Entry 1I1F (X-ray diffraction, 2.80 A resolution); this record covers chains A and B of the 3 polymer chains in the assembly.

== Chain A ==
Protein: Protein (class I histocompatibility antigen, gogo-A0201 alpha chain)
Organism: Homo sapiens
Notes: fragment: peptide-binding domain + alpha3
Reference sequence: P01892 (1A02_HUMAN); residues 1-275 here correspond to UniProt positions 25-299 (UniProt number = residue number + 24)
Sequence (275 residues; row label = number of the first residue in the row):
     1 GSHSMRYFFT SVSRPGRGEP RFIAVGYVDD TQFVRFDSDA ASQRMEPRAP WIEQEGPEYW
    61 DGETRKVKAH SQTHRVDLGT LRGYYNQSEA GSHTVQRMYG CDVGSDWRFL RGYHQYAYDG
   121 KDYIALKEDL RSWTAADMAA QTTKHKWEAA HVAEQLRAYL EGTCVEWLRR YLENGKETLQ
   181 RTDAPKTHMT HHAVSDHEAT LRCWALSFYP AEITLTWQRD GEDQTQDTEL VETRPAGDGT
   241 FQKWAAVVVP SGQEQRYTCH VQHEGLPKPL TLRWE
Disulfide bonds: Cys101-Cys164, Cys203-Cys259

== Chain B ==
Protein: Protein (beta 2-microglobulin)
Organism: Homo sapiens
Notes: fragment: beta 2-microglobulin
Reference sequence: P61769 (B2MG_HUMAN); residues 1-99 here correspond to UniProt positions 12-110 (UniProt number = residue number + 11)
Sequence (100 residues; each row starts with the number of its first residue; numbering starts at 0):
     0 MIQRTPKIQV YSRHPAENGK SNFLNCYVSG FHPSDIEVDL LKNGERIEKV EHSDLSFSKD
    60 WSFYLLYYTE FTPTEKDEYA CRVNHVTLSQ PKIVKWDRDM
Disulfide bonds: Cys25-Cys80

== How chain A and chain B interact ==
Residue-residue contacts (60):
  Phe8(A) - Ser55(B)
  Phe8(A) - Phe56(B)
  Phe9(A) - Phe56(B)
  Thr10(A) - Leu54(B)
  Thr10(A) - Phe56(B)
  Thr10(A) - Phe62(B)
  Val12(A) - Ser33(B)
  Ile23(A) - Leu54(B)
  Val25(A) - Asp53(B)
  Val25(A) - Leu54(B)
  Val25(A) - Ser55(B)
  Tyr27(A) - Ser55(B)
  Tyr27(A) - Tyr63(B)  hydrogen bond
  Gln32(A) - Asp53(B)  hydrogen bond
  Arg35(A) - Asp53(B)  salt bridge
  Arg48(A) - Asp53(B)  salt bridge
  His93(A) - Met0(B)
  Thr94(A) - His31(B)
  Gln96(A) - His31(B)  hydrogen bond
  Gln96(A) - Phe56(B)
  Gln96(A) - Trp60(B)  hydrogen bond (side chain-backbone)
  Gln96(A) - Phe62(B)
  Arg97(A) - Phe56(B)
  Gln115(A) - Trp60(B)
  Tyr116(A) - Trp60(B)
  Ala117(A) - Trp60(B)
  Asp119(A) - Met0(B)
  Asp119(A) - Ile1(B)
  Gly120(A) - Ile1(B)
  Gly120(A) - His31(B)
  Gly120(A) - Trp60(B)
  Lys121(A) - Ile1(B)
  Asp122(A) - Trp60(B)  hydrogen bond
  His192(A) - Asp98(B)  salt bridge
  Arg202(A) - Asp98(B)
  Arg202(A) - Met99(B)  hydrogen bond
  Trp204(A) - Asp98(B)
  Trp204(A) - Met99(B)
  Val231(A) - Gln8(B)
  Glu232(A) - Lys6(B)  salt bridge
  Glu232(A) - Gln8(B)  hydrogen bond (backbone-side chain)
  Glu232(A) - Tyr26(B)
  Glu232(A) - Ser28(B)  hydrogen bond
  Thr233(A) - Tyr26(B)
  Arg234(A) - Gln8(B)  hydrogen bond
  Arg234(A) - Tyr10(B)
  Arg234(A) - Tyr26(B)
  Arg234(A) - Met99(B)
  Pro235(A) - Tyr10(B)  hydrogen bond (backbone-side chain)
  Pro235(A) - Asn24(B)  hydrogen bond (backbone-side chain)
  Pro235(A) - Tyr26(B)
  Pro235(A) - Leu65(B)  hydrophobic
  Ala236(A) - Arg12(B)  hydrogen bond (backbone-side chain)
  Ala236(A) - Asn24(B)  hydrogen bond (backbone-side chain)
  Gly237(A) - Arg12(B)  hydrogen bond (backbone-side chain)
  Asp238(A) - Arg12(B)
  Gln242(A) - Tyr10(B)
  Gln242(A) - Ser11(B)  hydrogen bond (side chain-backbone)
  Gln242(A) - Arg12(B)  hydrogen bond (side chain-backbone)
  Trp244(A) - Met99(B)
Other interface residues (no listed pair), chain A (38 interface residues in all): Gln87, Ser92, Met98, Leu206
Other interface residues (no listed pair), chain B (25 interface residues in all): His13, Pro14, Lys58

== Overview ==
The interface between chain A and chain B involves 38 residues on one side and 25 on the other; the contacts
include 16 hydrogen bonds and 4 salt bridges. Polar pairs include Arg35(A)-Asp53(B), Arg48(A)-Asp53(B) and
His192(A)-Asp98(B).
Chain A is Protein (class I histocompatibility antigen, gogo-A0201 alpha chain) and chain B is Protein (beta
2-microglobulin), both from Homo sapiens; the structure, Crystal structure of human class i mhc (hla-a2.1)
complexed with beta 2-microglobulin and hiv-rt variant peptide ..., was determined by X-ray diffraction (same
publication as 1I1Y).
